2DVR - chains B and Q of the 4 polymer chains in the assembly; structure by X-ray diffraction, 2.30 A resolution.

[Chain B]
Molecule: bromodomain-containing protein 2
From: Homo sapiens
Notes: fragment: N-terminal bromodomain, BD1
UniProtKB: P25440 (BRD2_HUMAN); residues 7-128 here correspond to UniProt positions 73-194 (UniProt number = residue number + 66)
Amino-acid sequence (122 residues; row label = number of the first residue in the row):
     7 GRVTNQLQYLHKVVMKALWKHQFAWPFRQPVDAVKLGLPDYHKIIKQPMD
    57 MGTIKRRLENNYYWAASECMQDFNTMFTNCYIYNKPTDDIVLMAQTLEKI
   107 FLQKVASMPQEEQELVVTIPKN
Not modelled in the structure: 119-128
Differences from the reference sequence: modified residue (21, 55, 57, 76, 82, 99, 114)
Modified positions: Mse-21, Mse-55, Mse-57, Mse-76, Mse-82, Mse-99, Mse-114 (selenomethionine; parent Met)
UniProt features mapped onto this chain:
  - binding site (a protein): Asp-46, Tyr-89, Asn-90, Lys-91, Asp-94, Asp-95

[Chain Q]
Molecule: histone H4
Notes: fragment: N-term tail
Amino-acid sequence (15 residues; row label = number of the first residue in the row):
     1 SGRGKGGKGLGKGGA
Not modelled in the structure: 1-5
Modified positions: Lys-5 (N(6)-acetyllysine; ALY); Lys-12 (n(6)-acetyllysine; ALY)

[Chain B / chain Q interface]
Contacting residue pairs - 27 pairs, chain B then chain Q:
  Pro-32(B) / Lys-12(Q)
  Val-37(B) / Lys-12(Q)
  Leu-42(B) / Lys-12(Q)
  Leu-44(B) / Gly-11(Q)
  Leu-44(B) / Lys-12(Q)
  Asp-46(B) / Gly-9(Q)
  Asp-46(B) / Leu-10(Q)  hydrogen bond (side chain-backbone)
  Cys-86(B) / Lys-12(Q)
  Tyr-87(B) / Lys-8(Q)  hydrogen bond (backbone-side chain)
  Ile-88(B) / Lys-8(Q)
  Tyr-89(B) / Lys-8(Q)
  Tyr-89(B) / Gly-9(Q)  hydrogen bond (backbone-backbone)
  Tyr-89(B) / Leu-10(Q)
  Tyr-89(B) / Gly-11(Q)
  Asn-90(B) / Lys-8(Q)  hydrogen bond (backbone-side chain)
  Asn-90(B) / Gly-11(Q)
  Asn-90(B) / Lys-12(Q)  hydrogen bond (side chain-backbone)
  Lys-91(B) / Leu-10(Q)  hydrogen bond (side chain-backbone)
  Thr-93(B) / Gly-14(Q)
  Thr-93(B) / Ala-15(Q)  hydrogen bond (backbone-backbone)
  Asp-94(B) / Gly-11(Q)
  Asp-94(B) / Lys-12(Q)  hydrogen bond (side chain-backbone)
  Asp-94(B) / Gly-13(Q)  hydrogen bond (side chain-backbone)
  Asp-94(B) / Gly-14(Q)
  Asp-95(B) / Gly-13(Q)  hydrogen bond (backbone-backbone)
  Asp-95(B) / Ala-15(Q)
  Ile-96(B) / Lys-12(Q)
Other interface residues (no listed pair), chain B (19 interface residues in all): Phe-33, Gly-43, Pro-45, Pro-92

[Overview]
19 residues of chain B face 8 of chain Q across their interface; the contacts include 10 hydrogen bonds. Polar
contacts include Asp-46(B)/Leu-10(Q), Tyr-87(B)/Lys-8(Q) and Asn-90(B)/Lys-8(Q). UniProt lists 6
protein-binding residues on chain B.
Here chain B is bromodomain-containing protein 2 (Homo sapiens) and chain Q is histone H4. Entry 2DVR (Crystal
structure analysis of the N-terminal bromodomain of human BRD2 complexed with acetylated histone H4 peptide)
was determined by X-ray diffraction, deposited together with 2DVQ and 2DVS.
